Entry 7CYH (electron microscopy, 3.90 A resolution); this record covers chains D and E of the 3 polymer chains in the assembly.

[Chain D]
Molecule: Light chain of HB27
Organism: Homo sapiens
Chain sequence (110 residues; numbered 2 to 111; the number before each row is that of its first residue):
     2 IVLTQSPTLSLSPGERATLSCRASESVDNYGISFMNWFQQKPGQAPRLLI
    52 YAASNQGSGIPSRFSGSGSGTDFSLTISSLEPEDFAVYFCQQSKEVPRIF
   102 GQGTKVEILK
Disulfide bonds: Cys-22/Cys-91

[Chain E]
Molecule: Heavy chain of HB27
Organism: Homo sapiens
Chain sequence (119 residues; numbered 2 to 120; the number before each row is that of its first residue):
     2 VKLVESGGGLVKPGGSLRLSCAASGFTFTNYGMSWVRQAPGKRLEWVAEI
    52 SSGGSYTYYPDTVTGRFTISRDNAKNTLYLQMNSLRAEDTAVYYCARFRY
   102 GGGGTVDYWGQGTLVTVSS
Disulfide bonds: Cys-22/Cys-96

[Chain D / chain E interface]
Contacting residue pairs - 18 pairs, chain D then chain E:
  Met-36(D) / Gly-104(E)
  Asn-37(D) / Gly-104(E)
  Phe-39(D) / Val-107(E)
  Gln-41(D) / Gln-39(E)  hydrogen bond
  Ala-46(D) / Gln-112(E)
  Pro-47(D) / Trp-110(E)  hydrogen bond (backbone-side chain)
  Leu-49(D) / Val-107(E)
  Leu-49(D) / Asp-108(E)
  Tyr-52(D) / Arg-100(E)
  Tyr-52(D) / Gly-104(E)
  Gln-92(D) / Val-107(E)
  Ser-94(D) / Gly-104(E)
  Pro-98(D) / Pro-61(E)  hydrophobic
  Ile-100(D) / Arg-44(E)
  Phe-101(D) / Arg-44(E)  hydrogen bond (backbone-side chain)
  Phe-101(D) / Leu-45(E)
  Gly-102(D) / Arg-44(E)
  Gln-103(D) / Arg-44(E)
Also at the interface, not in a pair above, chain D (19 interface residues in all): Phe-35, Arg-48, Ala-53, Arg-99
Also at the interface, not in a pair above, chain E (16 interface residues in all): Val-37, Trp-47, Tyr-95, Gly-105, Thr-106, Gly-111

[Summary]
The interface between chain D and chain E involves 19 residues on one side and 16 on the other, with 3
hydrogen bonds. Polar pairs include Gln-41(D)/Gln-39(E), Pro-47(D)/Trp-110(E) and Phe-101(D)/Arg-44(E).
Here chain D is Light chain of HB27 and chain E is Heavy chain of HB27, both from Homo sapiens. Entry 7CYH
(Binding interface of SARS-CoV-2 RBD and its neutralizing antibody HB27) was determined by electron
microscopy.
